Entry 9LLQ (X-ray diffraction, 3.10 A resolution); this record covers chains A and F of the 4 polymer chains in the assembly.

[Chain A]
Molecule: TetR family transcriptional regulator
Organism: Acinetobacter baumannii
UniProtKB: A0A1E3M4M0 (A0A1E3M4M0_ACIBA); numbering as in UniProt (aligned over 1-189)
Sequence (191 residues; numbered -1 to 189; the number before each row is that of its first residue; numbers below 1 keep their minus sign (Met-1 is residue -1)):
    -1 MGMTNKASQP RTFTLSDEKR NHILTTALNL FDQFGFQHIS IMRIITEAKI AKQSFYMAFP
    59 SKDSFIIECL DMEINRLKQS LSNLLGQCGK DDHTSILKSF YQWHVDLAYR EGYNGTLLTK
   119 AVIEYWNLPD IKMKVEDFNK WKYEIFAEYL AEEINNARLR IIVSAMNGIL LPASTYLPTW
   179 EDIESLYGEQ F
Disordered / not traced: -1 to 10, 187-189
Differences from the reference sequence: initiating methionine (-1); expression tag (0)

[Chain F]
Molecule: 24-nt DNA strand
Organism: Acinetobacter baumannii
Sequence (24 nucleotides; numbered 1 to 24; the number before each row is that of its first residue):
     1 ATAGATAGAC AGATTAGTCT TTTT

[Chain A / chain F interface]
Residue-residue contacts (18; chain A residue first):
  Phe11(A) - DT2(F)  phosphate contact
  Phe11(A) - DA3(F)  phosphate contact
  Phe11(A) - DG4(F)  base contact
  Thr12(A) - DA3(F)  hydrogen bond to the phosphate
  Thr12(A) - DG4(F)  phosphate contact
  Leu13(A) - DG4(F)  phosphate contact
  Ser14(A) - DG4(F)  hydrogen bond to the phosphate
  Lys17(A) - DA5(F)  salt bridge to the phosphate
  Lys47(A) - DA5(F)  phosphate contact
  Ile48(A) - DA5(F)  phosphate contact
  Ala49(A) - DA5(F)  hydrogen bond to the phosphate
  Ala49(A) - DT6(F)  base contact
  Lys50(A) - DT6(F)  base contact
  Lys50(A) - DG8(F)  hydrogen bond to the base
  Lys50(A) - DA9(F)  base contact
  Gln51(A) - DT6(F)  base contact
  Ser52(A) - DG4(F)  sugar contact
  Ser52(A) - DA5(F)  hydrogen bond to the phosphate

[Summary]
The interface between chain A and chain F involves 11 residues on one side and 7 on the other; the contacts
include 5 hydrogen bonds and 1 salt bridge. Among the polar pairs are Lys50(A)-DG8(F), Thr12(A)-DA3(F) and
Ser14(A)-DG4(F).
Chain A is TetR family transcriptional regulator and chain F is a 24-nt DNA strand, both from Acinetobacter
baumannii; the structure, Structure of TetR2 and DNA probe, was determined by X-ray diffraction together with
8Z6D and 8Z6E from the same study.
